PDB entry 5HHM | X-ray diffraction, 2.50 A resolution | chains C and E of the 5 polymer chains in the assembly

== Chain C ==
Protein: M1-F5L, gilglvftl
Chain sequence (9 residues; numbered 1 to 9; the number before each row is that of its first residue):
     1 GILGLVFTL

== Chain E ==
Protein: JM22 TCR beta chain
Source organism: Homo sapiens
Chain sequence (241 residues; row label = number of the first residue in the row):
     4 GGITQSPKYLFRKEGQNVTLSCEQNLNHDAMYWYRQDPGQGLRLIYYSQI
    54 VNDFQKGDIAEGYSVSREKKESFPLTVTSAQKNPTAFYLCASSSRSSYEQ
   104 YFGPGTRLTVTEDLKNVFPPEVAVFEPSEAEISHTQKATLVCLATGFYPD
   154 HVELSWWVNGKEVHSGVSTDPQPLKEQPALNDSRYSLSSRLRVSATFWQN
   204 PRNHFRCQVQFYGLSENDEWTQDRAKPVTQIVSAEAWGRAD
Not modelled in the structure: 244
Cystine bridges: C25-C93, C145-C210

== Chain C / chain E interface ==
Residue-residue contacts (9):
  G4(C) - Q52(E)  hydrogen bond (backbone-side chain)
  L5(C) - Q52(E)
  L5(C) - R98(E)
  L5(C) - S99(E)
  L5(C) - S100(E)
  V6(C) - Q52(E)  hydrogen bond (backbone-side chain)
  V6(C) - S99(E)  hydrogen bond (backbone-side chain)
  T8(C) - D32(E)  hydrogen bond
  T8(C) - I53(E)
Interface residues without a listed pair, chain C (5 interface residues in all): F7
Interface features reported in the paper:
  - interface residues, chain E: R98(E)

== Summary ==
5 residues of chain C face 6 of chain E across their interface, with 4 hydrogen bonds. Polar contacts include
G4(C)-Q52(E), V6(C)-Q52(E) and V6(C)-S99(E). From the paper: the interface residue R98(E).
Chain C is M1-F5L, gilglvftl and chain E is JM22 TCR beta chain (Homo sapiens); the structure, Crystal
Structure of the JM22 TCR in complex with HLA-A*0201 in complex with M1-F5L, was determined by X-ray
diffraction together with 5HHN, 5HHO, 5HHP and 5HHQ from the same study.
